2BAJ - chain A; structure by X-ray diffraction, 2.25 A resolution.

== Chain A ==
Name: Mitogen-activated protein kinase 14
From: Homo sapiens
Notes: EC 2.7.1.37
Reference sequence: Q16539 (MK14_HUMAN); residues 2-360 here correspond to UniProt positions 1-359 (UniProt number = residue number - 1)
Chain sequence (365 residues; numbered -4 to 360; the number before each row is that of its first residue; numbers below 1 keep their minus sign (His-4 is residue -4)):
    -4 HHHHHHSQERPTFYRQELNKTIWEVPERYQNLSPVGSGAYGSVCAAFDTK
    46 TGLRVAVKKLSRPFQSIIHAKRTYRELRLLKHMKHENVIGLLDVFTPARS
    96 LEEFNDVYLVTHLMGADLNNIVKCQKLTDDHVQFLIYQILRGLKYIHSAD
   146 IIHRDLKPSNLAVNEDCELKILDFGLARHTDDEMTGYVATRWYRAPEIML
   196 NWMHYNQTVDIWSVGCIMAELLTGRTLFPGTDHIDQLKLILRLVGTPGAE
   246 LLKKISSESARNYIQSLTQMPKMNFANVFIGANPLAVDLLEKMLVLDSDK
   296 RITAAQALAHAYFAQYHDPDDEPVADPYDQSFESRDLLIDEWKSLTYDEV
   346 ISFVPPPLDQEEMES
Not modelled in the structure: -4 to -2, 14-16, 115-124, 197-200, 255, 354-360
Differences from the reference sequence: expression tag (-4 to 1)
Ligand contacts: pyrazolourea (1PP; 1-(3-tert-butyl-1-phenyl-1H-pyrazol-5-yl)-3-(2,3-dichlorophenyl)urea): Val38, Ala51, Val52, Lys53, Arg67, Arg70, Glu71, Leu74, Leu75, Met78, Val83, Ile84, Leu104, Thr106, Ile141, Ile146, His148, Ile166, Leu167, Asp168, Phe169, Gly170
UniProt features mapped onto this chain:
  - binding site (ATP): Lys54
  - modified residue: Lys54 (N6-acetyllysine)

== In short ==
Bound to chain A: pyrazolourea. Curated annotation (UniProt) lists ATP-binding residue Lys54.
Chain A is Mitogen-activated protein kinase 14 (Homo sapiens); the structure, p38alpha bound to pyrazolourea,
was determined by X-ray diffraction (same publication as 2BAK, 2BAL and 2BAQ).
